Entry 6LMH (X-ray diffraction, 2.81 A resolution); this record covers chains A and B.

[Chain A (and B)]
Protein: pA104R
From: African swine fever virus
Notes: chain B of this document is another copy of the same molecule, construct and numbering; everything in this record applies to it too
UniProt: A0A0A1E0L7 (A0A0A1E0L7_ASF); residues 7-110 here correspond to UniProt positions 1-104 (UniProt number = residue number - 6)
Chain sequence (110 residues; numbered 1 to 110; the number before each row is that of its first residue):
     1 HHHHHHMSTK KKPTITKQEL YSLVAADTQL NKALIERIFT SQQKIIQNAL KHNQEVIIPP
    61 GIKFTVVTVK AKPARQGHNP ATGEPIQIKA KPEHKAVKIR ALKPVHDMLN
Unresolved in the structure: 1-11
Sequence notes: expression tag (1-6)
What the authors report for this chain:
  - mutagenesis - K89D/K91D: unchanged binding to DNA

[How chain A and chain B interact]
Residue-residue contacts (89):
  Lys-12(A) / His-52(B)  hydrogen bond (side chain-backbone)
  Pro-13(A) / Gln-54(B)  hydrogen bond (backbone-side chain)
  Thr-14(A) / Glu-55(B)
  Thr-14(A) / Ile-57(B)
  Ile-15(A) / Gln-54(B)
  Ile-15(A) / Glu-55(B)  hydrogen bond (backbone-backbone)
  Ile-15(A) / Val-56(B)
  Ile-15(A) / Ile-57(B)  hydrogen bond (backbone-backbone)
  Lys-17(A) / Ile-57(B)
  Lys-17(A) / Pro-59(B)
  Lys-17(A) / Pro-60(B)
  Lys-17(A) / Gly-61(B)
  Leu-20(A) / Ile-57(B)
  Leu-20(A) / Ile-58(B)  hydrophobic
  Leu-20(A) / Pro-59(B)
  Tyr-21(A) / Pro-59(B)
  Leu-23(A) / Ile-45(B)
  Val-24(A) / Ile-38(B)  hydrophobic
  Val-24(A) / Ile-45(B)
  Asp-27(A) / Ser-41(B)  hydrogen bond
  Thr-28(A) / Arg-37(B)
  Thr-28(A) / Ser-41(B)
  Leu-30(A) / Arg-37(B)
  Ile-35(A) / Ile-38(B)  hydrophobic
  Ile-38(A) / Val-24(B)  hydrophobic
  Ile-38(A) / Thr-28(B)
  Ile-38(A) / Ile-35(B)  hydrophobic
  Ile-38(A) / Ile-38(B)  hydrophobic
  Phe-39(A) / Phe-39(B)  hydrophobic
  Phe-39(A) / Gln-42(B)
  Phe-39(A) / Pro-59(B)  hydrophobic
  Ser-41(A) / Val-24(B)
  Ser-41(A) / Asp-27(B)  hydrogen bond
  Ser-41(A) / Thr-28(B)
  Gln-42(A) / Leu-20(B)
  Gln-42(A) / Phe-39(B)
  Gln-42(A) / Pro-59(B)
  Gln-43(A) / Pro-60(B)
  Gln-43(A) / Met-108(B)
  Ile-45(A) / Leu-20(B)  hydrophobic
  Ile-45(A) / Leu-23(B)  hydrophobic
  Ile-45(A) / Val-24(B)
  Ile-46(A) / Pro-60(B)  hydrophobic
  Ile-46(A) / Met-108(B)  hydrophobic
  Gln-47(A) / Met-108(B)  hydrogen bond (side chain-backbone)
  Ala-49(A) / Ile-15(B)  hydrophobic
  Leu-50(A) / Leu-109(B)
  Lys-51(A) / Met-108(B)
  Lys-51(A) / Leu-109(B)
  His-52(A) / Lys-12(B)
  Gln-54(A) / Lys-12(B)
  Gln-54(A) / Pro-13(B)  hydrogen bond (side chain-backbone)
  Gln-54(A) / Ile-15(B)
  Glu-55(A) / Thr-14(B)  hydrogen bond
  Glu-55(A) / Ile-15(B)  hydrogen bond (backbone-backbone)
  Val-56(A) / Ile-15(B)
  Ile-57(A) / Thr-14(B)
  Ile-57(A) / Ile-15(B)  hydrogen bond (backbone-backbone)
  Ile-57(A) / Thr-16(B)
  Ile-57(A) / Lys-17(B)
  Ile-58(A) / Leu-20(B)  hydrophobic
  Pro-59(A) / Lys-17(B)
  Pro-59(A) / Leu-20(B)
  Pro-59(A) / Tyr-21(B)
  Pro-59(A) / Phe-39(B)  hydrophobic
  Pro-60(A) / Gln-43(B)
  Pro-60(A) / Ile-46(B)  hydrophobic
  Ile-62(A) / Ile-62(B)  hydrophobic
  Ile-62(A) / Phe-64(B)  hydrophobic
  Ile-62(A) / Ile-99(B)  hydrophobic
  Phe-64(A) / Ile-62(B)  hydrophobic
  Phe-64(A) / Val-105(B)  hydrophobic
  Lys-95(A) / Leu-109(B)
  Ala-96(A) / Leu-109(B)
  Val-97(A) / Val-105(B)  hydrophobic
  Val-97(A) / His-106(B)
  Val-97(A) / Leu-109(B)  hydrophobic
  Ile-99(A) / Ile-62(B)  hydrophobic
  Ile-99(A) / Ile-99(B)  hydrophobic
  Ile-99(A) / Ala-101(B)
  Arg-100(A) / Ile-99(B)
  Ala-101(A) / Ile-99(B)
  Val-105(A) / Val-97(B)
  Met-108(A) / Ile-46(B)  hydrophobic
  Met-108(A) / Gln-47(B)
  Leu-109(A) / Lys-51(B)
  Leu-109(A) / Lys-95(B)
  Leu-109(A) / Val-97(B)  hydrophobic
  Asn-110(A) / Lys-51(B)  hydrogen bond (backbone-side chain)
Interface residues without a listed pair, chain A (52 interface residues in all): Thr-16, Leu-34, Arg-37, Lys-44, Asn-53, Gly-61, Val-66, Pro-104
Interface residues without a listed pair, chain B (52 interface residues in all): Leu-30, Leu-34, Ala-49, Leu-50, Asn-53, Lys-63, Val-66, Ala-96, Arg-100, Asn-110

[Summary]
The chain A/chain B interface involves 52 residues from each chain, with 12 hydrogen bonds. Polar pairs
include Lys-12(A)/His-52(B), Pro-13(A)/Gln-54(B) and Asp-27(A)/Ser-41(B). The paper reports that K89D/K91D of
chain A leave binding to DNA unchanged.
Both chains are pA104R (African swine fever virus). Entry 6LMH (Structure of an ASFV-derived histone-like
protein pA104R) was determined by X-ray diffraction (same publication as 6LMJ).
